Entry 6KPS (X-ray diffraction, 2.25 A resolution); this record covers chain A.

Chain A:
Protein: Indoleamine 2,3-dioxygenase 1
Source organism: Homo sapiens
Notes: EC 1.13.11.52
UniProtKB: P14902 (I23O1_HUMAN); numbering as in UniProt (aligned over 1-403)
Amino-acid sequence (403 residues; numbered 1 to 403; the number before each row is that of its first residue):
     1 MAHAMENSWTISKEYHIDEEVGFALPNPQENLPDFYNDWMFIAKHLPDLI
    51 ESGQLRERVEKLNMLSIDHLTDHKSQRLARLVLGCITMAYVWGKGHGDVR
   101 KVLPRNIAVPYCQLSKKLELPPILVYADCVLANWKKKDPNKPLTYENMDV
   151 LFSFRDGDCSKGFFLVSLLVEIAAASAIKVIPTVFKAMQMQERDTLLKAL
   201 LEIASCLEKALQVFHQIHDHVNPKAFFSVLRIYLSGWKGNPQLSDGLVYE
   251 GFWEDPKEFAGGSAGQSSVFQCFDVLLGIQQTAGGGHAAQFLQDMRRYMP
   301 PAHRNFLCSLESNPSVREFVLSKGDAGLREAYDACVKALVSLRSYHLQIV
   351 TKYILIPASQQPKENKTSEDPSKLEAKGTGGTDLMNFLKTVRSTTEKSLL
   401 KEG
Unresolved in the structure: 1-11, 361-379, 401-403
Ion coordination: heme Fe: His346 (together with DU6)
Small-molecule neighbours:
  - DU6 (1-(4-cyanophenyl)-3-[[3-(2-cyclopropylethynyl)imidazo[2,1-b][1,3]thiazol-5-yl]methyl]urea): Val125, Tyr126, Cys129, Val130, Phe163, Phe164, Ser167, Phe226, Phe227, Arg231, Leu234, Gly262, Ser263, Ala264, Ile354, Leu384
  - heme (HEM): Tyr126, Phe163, Val166, Ser167, Val170, Phe214, Ile217, Val221, Phe226, Gly262, Ser263, Ala264, Gly265, Phe270, Phe291, Arg343, His346, Ile349, Val350, Tyr353, Ile354, Leu384, Phe387, Leu388, Val391
Curated features (UniProtKB/Swiss-Prot):
  - binding site (heme b): His346

Summary:
Bound to chain A: heme and compound DU6. UniProt lists heme b-binding residue His346.
Chain A is Indoleamine 2,3-dioxygenase 1 (Homo sapiens); the structure, Crystal structure of indoleamine
2,3-dioxygenagse 1 (IDO1) in complex with compound 36, was determined by X-ray diffraction together with 6KOF
and 6KW7 from the same study.
